PDB entry 4JEO | X-ray diffraction, 2.35 A resolution | chains A and B

# Chain A (and B)
Protein: Red fluorescent protein blFP-R5
Organism: Branchiostoma lanceolatum
Notes: chain B of this document is another copy of the same molecule, construct and numbering; everything in this record applies to it too
Reference sequence: B1PND0 (B1PND0_BRALA); aligned to UniProt positions 1-226 over residues -7 to 220 (the alignment contains insertions or deletions, so no single offset holds)
Amino-acid sequence (226 residues; numbered -7 to 220; 2 numbers in that range are skipped by the numbering (no residue carries them; nothing is unmodelled there); the number before each row is that of its first residue; numbers below 1 keep their minus sign (Met-7 is residue -7)):
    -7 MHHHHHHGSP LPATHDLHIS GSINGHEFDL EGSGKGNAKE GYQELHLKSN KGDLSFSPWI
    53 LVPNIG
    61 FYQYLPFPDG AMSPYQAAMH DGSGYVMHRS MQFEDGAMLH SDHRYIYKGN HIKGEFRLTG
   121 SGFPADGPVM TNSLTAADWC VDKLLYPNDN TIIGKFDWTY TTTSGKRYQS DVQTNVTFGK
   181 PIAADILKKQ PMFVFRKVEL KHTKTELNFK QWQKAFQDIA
Unresolved in the structure: -7 to 0
Differences from the reference sequence: expression tag (-6 to 0); engineered mutation Ser1 (Met in B1PND0); chromophore (58, 58, 58)
Modified / non-standard residues: Gly58 ({(4Z)-2-(aminomethyl)-4-[(4-hydroxyphenyl)methylidene]-5-oxo-4,5-dihydro-1H-imidazol-1-yl}acetic acid; CR2)
Covalently attached groups: covalent link Gly58-Phe61
From the paper describing this entry:
  - conformationally variable residues: Tyr62

# Chain A / chain B interface
Contacting residue pairs - 42 pairs, chain A then chain B:
  Asp138(A) - Pro191(B)
  Trp139(A) - Pro191(B)
  Trp139(A) - Phe193(B)
  Trp139(A) - Gln217(B)
  Val141(A) - Val141(B)  hydrophobic
  Val141(A) - Phe193(B)  hydrophobic
  Lys143(A) - Asp157(B)  salt bridge
  Lys143(A) - Thr159(B)  hydrogen bond
  Leu145(A) - Thr159(B)
  Leu145(A) - Arg167(B)
  Lys155(A) - Asp157(B)  salt bridge
  Lys155(A) - Gln169(B)
  Asp157(A) - Lys143(B)  salt bridge
  Asp157(A) - Lys155(B)  salt bridge
  Thr159(A) - Lys143(B)  hydrogen bond
  Thr159(A) - Leu145(B)
  Arg167(A) - Leu145(B)
  Arg167(A) - Gln190(B)
  Gln169(A) - Lys155(B)
  Gln190(A) - Arg167(B)
  Pro191(A) - Asp138(B)
  Pro191(A) - Trp139(B)
  Phe193(A) - Trp139(B)
  Phe193(A) - Val141(B)  hydrophobic
  Phe193(A) - Phe195(B)  hydrophobic
  Phe195(A) - Phe193(B)  hydrophobic
  Phe195(A) - Gln217(B)
  Phe195(A) - Asp218(B)
  Phe195(A) - Ile219(B)  hydrophobic
  Lys197(A) - Asp218(B)  salt bridge
  Lys214(A) - Ile219(B)
  Lys214(A) - Ala220(B)  hydrogen bond (side chain-backbone)
  Phe216(A) - Ile219(B)  hydrophobic
  Gln217(A) - Trp139(B)
  Gln217(A) - Phe195(B)
  Asp218(A) - Trp139(B)
  Asp218(A) - Phe195(B)
  Asp218(A) - Lys197(B)  salt bridge
  Ile219(A) - Phe195(B)  hydrophobic
  Ile219(A) - Lys214(B)
  Ile219(A) - Phe216(B)  hydrophobic
  Ile219(A) - Ile219(B)  hydrophobic
Also at the interface, not in a pair above, chain A (24 interface residues in all): Cys140, Trp158, Asp171, Ala220
Also at the interface, not in a pair above, chain B (23 interface residues in all): Cys140, Trp158

# Summary
Chain A and chain B form an interface of 24 and 23 residues respectively; the contacts include 3 hydrogen
bonds and 6 salt bridges. Polar pairs include Lys143(A)-Asp157(B), Lys155(A)-Asp157(B) and
Lys197(A)-Asp218(B). The paper reports conformational variability at Tyr62(A).
Both chains are Red fluorescent protein blFP-R5 (Branchiostoma lanceolatum). Entry 4JEO (Crystal structure of
red fluorescent protein lanRFPdam exposed to prolonged X-ray irradiation) was determined by X-ray diffraction,
deposited together with 4HVF, 4JF9 and 4JGE.
